3IU8 - chain A; structure by X-ray diffraction, 1.85 A resolution.

Chain A:
Name: Methionine aminopeptidase
Organism: Mycobacterium tuberculosis
Notes: EC 3.4.11.18
UniProtKB: P0A5J2 (AMPM_MYCTU); numbering as in UniProt (aligned over 2-285)
Chain sequence (288 residues; each row starts with the number of its first residue; numbers below 1 keep their minus sign (Met-2 is residue -2)):
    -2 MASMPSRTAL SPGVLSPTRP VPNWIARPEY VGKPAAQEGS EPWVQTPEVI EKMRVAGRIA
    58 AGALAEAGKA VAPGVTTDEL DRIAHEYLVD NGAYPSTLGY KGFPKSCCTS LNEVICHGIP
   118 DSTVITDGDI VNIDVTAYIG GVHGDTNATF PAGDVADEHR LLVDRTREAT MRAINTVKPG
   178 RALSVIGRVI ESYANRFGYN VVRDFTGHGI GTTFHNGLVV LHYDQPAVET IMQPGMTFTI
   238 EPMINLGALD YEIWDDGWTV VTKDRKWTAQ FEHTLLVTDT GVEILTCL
Disordered / not traced: -2 to 1
Construct notes: expression tag (-2 to 1)
Bound ions: Ni2+ site 1: His114 (together with T03, chloride ion); Ni2+ site 2: Asp131, Asp142, Glu269 (together with T03); Ni2+ site 3: Asp142, His205, Glu238, Glu269 (together with T03)
Residues lining bound ligands: T03 (3-[(4-fluorobenzyl)sulfanyl]-4H-1,2,4-triazole): Thr94, Tyr97, Phe100, Cys105, His114, Asp131, Asp142, His205, Phe211, His212, Glu238, Trp255, Glu269
Reported in the primary citation:
  - Ni2+ coordination: Glu238, Glu269

In short:
Ligands of chain A: compound T03. The Ni2+ site 2 is built by Asp131, Asp142 and Glu269. Asp142, His205,
Glu238 and Glu269 form the Ni2+ site 3. The paper reports Ni2+ coordination by Glu238 and Glu269.
Chain A is Methionine aminopeptidase (Mycobacterium tuberculosis); the structure, M. tuberculosis methionine
aminopeptidase with Ni inhibitor T03, was determined by X-ray diffraction (same publication as 3IU7 and 3IU9).
